Entry 4JT0 (X-ray diffraction, 3.10 A resolution); this record covers chains N and a of the 30 polymer chains in the assembly.

Chain N:
Name: Proteasome subunit beta type-1
From: Saccharomyces cerevisiae
Notes: EC 3.4.25.1
UniProt: P38624 (PSB1_YEAST); residues 1-196 here correspond to UniProt positions 20-215 (UniProt number = residue number + 19)
Chain sequence (196 residues; row label = number of the first residue in the row):
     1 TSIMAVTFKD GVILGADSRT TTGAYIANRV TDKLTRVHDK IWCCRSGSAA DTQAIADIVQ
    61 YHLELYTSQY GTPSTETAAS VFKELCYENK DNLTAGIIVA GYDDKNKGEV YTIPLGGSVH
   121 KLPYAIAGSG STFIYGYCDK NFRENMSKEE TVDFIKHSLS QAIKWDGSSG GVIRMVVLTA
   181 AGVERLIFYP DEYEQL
Swiss-Prot annotation at these positions:
  - active site: T1 (Nucleophile)

Chain a:
Name: Proteasome subunit beta type-7
From: Saccharomyces cerevisiae
Notes: EC 3.4.25.1
UniProt: P30657 (PSB7_YEAST); residues 1-233 here correspond to UniProt positions 34-266 (UniProt number = residue number + 33)
Chain sequence (233 residues; numbered 1 to 233; the number before each row is that of its first residue):
     1 TQQPIVTGTS VISMKYDNGV IIAADNLGSY GSLLRFNGVE RLIPVGDNTV VGISGDISDM
    61 QHIERLLKDL VTENAYDNPL ADAEEALEPS YIFEYLATVM YQRRSKMNPL WNAIIVAGVQ
   121 SNGDQFLRYV NLLGVTYSSP TLATGFGAHM ANPLLRKVVD RESDIPKTTV QVAEEAIVNA
   181 MRVLYYRDAR SSRNFSLAII DKNTGLTFKK NLQVENMKWD FAKDIKGYGT QKI

How chain N and chain a interact:
Residue-residue contacts (58; chain N residue first):
  R19(N) with A189(a)
  T21(N) with A189(a)
  A24(N) with F146(a); R187(a); D188(a); A189(a), hydrogen bond (backbone-backbone)
  Y25(N) with F146(a), hydrophobic; R187(a)
  I26(N) with Y186(a); R187(a), hydrogen bond (backbone-backbone); D188(a); A189(a)
  A27(N) with R187(a), hydrogen bond (backbone-side chain)
  R29(N) with Y186(a); R187(a); K218(a), hydrogen bond (side chain-backbone); W219(a); F221(a)
  V30(N) with F221(a), hydrophobic; A222(a), hydrophobic; I225(a), hydrophobic
  D32(N) with K226(a); G227(a), hydrogen bond (side chain-backbone); Q231(a)
  L34(N) with Q231(a)
  T35(N) with Y228(a); Q231(a)
  R36(N) with Q231(a), hydrogen bond (backbone-side chain)
  W42(N) with Q231(a); I233(a), hydrophobic
  R45(N) with Y228(a)
  Q53(N) with Y228(a), hydrogen bond (backbone-side chain)
  A56(N) with Y228(a)
  D57(N) with Y228(a), hydrogen bond
  F133(N) with L33(a), hydrophobic
  K164(N) with L34(a)
  W165(N) with S32(a); L33(a); L34(a), hydrogen bond (backbone-backbone); R35(a)
  D166(N) with S32(a)
  G167(N) with S32(a), hydrogen bond (backbone-backbone); L34(a); A189(a)
  G171(N) with W219(a)
  V172(N) with W219(a), hydrophobic
  R174(N) with A222(a), hydrogen bond (side chain-backbone); I225(a), hydrogen bond (side chain-backbone)
  R185(N) with K226(a); Q231(a); I233(a), hydrogen bond (side chain-backbone)
  Y189(N) with W219(a); D220(a), hydrogen bond (side chain-backbone); K223(a)
  P190(N) with W219(a)
  D191(N) with R193(a), salt bridge
  E194(N) with Y185(a), hydrogen bond; R193(a), salt bridge
Also at the interface, not in a pair above, chain N (35 interface residues in all): G23, N28, I163, S168, I187
Also at the interface, not in a pair above, chain a (26 interface residues in all): M150, R190, M217

In short:
The interface between chain N and chain a involves 35 residues on one side and 26 on the other, with 15
hydrogen bonds and 2 salt bridges. Polar pairs include D191(N)-R193(a), E194(N)-R193(a) and A27(N)-R187(a).
From UniProt: active-site residue T1(N) on chain N.
Here chain N is Proteasome subunit beta type-1 and chain a is Proteasome subunit beta type-7, both from
Saccharomyces cerevisiae. Entry 4JT0 (Yeast 20S proteasome in complex with the dimerized linear mimetic of
TMC-95A - yCP:4a) was determined by X-ray diffraction together with 4JSQ and 4JSU from the same study.
